PDB entry 6QW0 | X-ray diffraction, 1.50 A resolution | chain A

Chain A:
Protein: RNA-dependent RNA polymerase
From: Toscana virus
UniProt: S4ZA26 (S4ZA26_TOSV); residue numbers follow UniProt; this construct covers 1-211
Amino-acid sequence (212 residues; row label = number of the first residue in the row; numbering starts at 0):
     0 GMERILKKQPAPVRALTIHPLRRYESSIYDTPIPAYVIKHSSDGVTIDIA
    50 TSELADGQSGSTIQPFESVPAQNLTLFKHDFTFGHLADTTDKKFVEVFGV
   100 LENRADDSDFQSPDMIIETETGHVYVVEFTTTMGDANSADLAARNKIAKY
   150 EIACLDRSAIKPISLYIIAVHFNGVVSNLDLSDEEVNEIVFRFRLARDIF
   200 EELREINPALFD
Not modelled in the structure: 0-1, 40-43, 69-70, 205-211
Modified / non-standard residues: Mse1 (selenomethionine); Mse114 (selenomethionine; parent Met); Mse132 (selenomethionine; parent Met)
Differences from the reference sequence: expression tag (0); conflict Asp155 (Asn in S4ZA26)
Bound ions: manganese (III) ion: His78, Asp113, Glu127, Phe128
What the authors report for this chain:
  - conformationally variable residues (loop rearrangement): Asp90
  - manganese (III) ion coordination: Asp113
  - mutagenesis - H78A, D113A, E127A: abolished binding to manganese (III) ion
  - mutagenesis - D90A: unchanged binding to manganese (III) ion
  - mutagenesis - D90A, K145A, K148A: abolished catalytic activity
  - mutagenesis - K145A: unchanged stability
  - mutagenesis - Y149F: decreased catalytic activity
  - mutagenesis - D47R, T129A: unchanged catalytic activity
  - mutagenesis - I4S/L5S (2-3 degC), D113A (2-3 degC), Y149F (2-3 degC): decreased stability
  - mutagenesis - H78A, D113A, E127A: abolished catalytic activity on Mn2+
  - mutagenesis - H78A, D113A, E127A: abolished binding to DPBA
  - mutagenesis - D90A: unchanged stability in response to Mn2+
  - mutagenesis - K148A: increased stability in response to Mn2+ and DPBA
  - mutagenesis - T129A, Y149F: unchanged stability in response to Mn2+ and DPBA

Summary:
The manganese (III) ion site is built by His78, Asp113, Glu127 and Phe128. The paper reports that H78A, D113A
and E127A abolish binding to manganese (III) ion; manganese (III) ion coordination by Asp113; 10 substitutions
were tested in all.
Chain A is RNA-dependent RNA polymerase (Toscana virus); the structure, Structure and function of toscana
virus cap snatching endonucleases, was determined by X-ray diffraction (same publication as 6QVV and 6QW5).
